7S22 - chain A; structure by X-ray diffraction, 1.75 A resolution.

# Chain A
Molecule: Coatomer subunit alpha
Organism: Schizosaccharomyces pombe
Notes: fragment: WD40 domain
UniProt: Q96WV5 (COPA_SCHPO); residue numbers follow UniProt; this construct covers 1-327
Sequence (338 residues; numbered 0 to 337; the number before each row is that of its first residue; numbering starts at 0):
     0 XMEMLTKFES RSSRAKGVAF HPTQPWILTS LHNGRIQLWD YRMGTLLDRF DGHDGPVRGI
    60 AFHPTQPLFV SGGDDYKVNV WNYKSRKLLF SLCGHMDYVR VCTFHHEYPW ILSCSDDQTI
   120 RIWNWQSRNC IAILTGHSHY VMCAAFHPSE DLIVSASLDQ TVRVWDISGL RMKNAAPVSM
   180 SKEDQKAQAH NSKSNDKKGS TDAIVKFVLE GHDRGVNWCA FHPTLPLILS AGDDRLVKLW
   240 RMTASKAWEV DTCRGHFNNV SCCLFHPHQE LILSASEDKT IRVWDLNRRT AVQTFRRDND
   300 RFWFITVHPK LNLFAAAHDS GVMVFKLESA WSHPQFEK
Disordered / not traced: 175-199, 333-337
Modified positions: ACE (acetyl group) at position 0
Differences from the reference sequence: acetylation (0); conflict Lys181 (Leu in Q96WV5), Lys185 (Leu in Q96WV5), Lys192 (Ile in Q96WV5), Lys196 (Leu in Q96WV5), Lys197 (Phe in Q96WV5); expression tag (328-337)
From the paper describing this entry:
  - mutagenesis - R57A, D115A, Y139A: abolished binding to spike hepta-peptide
  - contacts within the chain: Arg57-Asp73
  - conformationally variable residues (loop rearrangement): Gly168 to Ala188

# Summary
The paper reports that R57A, D115A and Y139A abolish binding to spike hepta-peptide; conformational
variability at Gly168.
Chain A is Coatomer subunit alpha (Schizosaccharomyces pombe); the structure, Crystal structure of
alpha-COP-WD40 domain, was determined by X-ray diffraction together with 7S16 and 7S23 from the same study.
